PDB entry 1SBQ | X-ray diffraction, 2.20 A resolution | chain A

Chain A:
Molecule: 5,10-Methenyltetrahydrofolate synthetase homolog
From: Mycoplasma pneumoniae
Notes: EC 6.3.3.2
UniProt: P75430 (Y348_MYCPN); numbering as in UniProt (aligned over 1-164)
Chain sequence (189 residues; row label = number of the first residue in the row; numbers below 1 keep their minus sign (Met-24 is residue -24)):
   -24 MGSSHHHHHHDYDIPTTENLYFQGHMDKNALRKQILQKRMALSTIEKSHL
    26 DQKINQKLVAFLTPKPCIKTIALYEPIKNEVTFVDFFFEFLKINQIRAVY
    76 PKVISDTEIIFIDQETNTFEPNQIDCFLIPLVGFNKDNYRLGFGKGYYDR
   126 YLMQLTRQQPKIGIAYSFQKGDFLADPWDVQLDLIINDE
Disordered / not traced: -24 to 0
Construct notes: cloning artifact (-24 to 0)
UniProt features mapped onto this chain:
  - binding site (ATP): Lys3 to Arg7, Arg115 to Tyr123, Arg125, Trp153
  - binding site (substrate): Glu50, Glu55
  - binding site (Mg(2+)): Asp124, Asp154

Overview:
UniProt lists 16 ATP-binding residues, substrate-binding residues Glu50 and Glu55 and Mg2+-binding residues
Asp124 and Asp154.
Chain A is 5,10-Methenyltetrahydrofolate synthetase homolog (Mycoplasma pneumoniae); the structure, Crystal
Structure of methenyltetrahydrofolate synthetase from Mycoplasma pneumoniae at 2.2 resolution, was determined
by X-ray diffraction (same publication as 1U3F and 1U3G).
